Entry 4YUS (X-ray diffraction, 1.80 A resolution); this record covers chain A.

Chain A:
Protein: Family 3 adenylate cyclase
Organism: Oscillatoria acuminata PCC 6304
Notes: EC 4.6.1.1
UniProt: K9TLZ5 (K9TLZ5_9CYAN); residues 1-366 here = UniProt positions 1-366
Amino-acid sequence (382 residues; numbered -15 to 366; the number before each row is that of its first residue; numbers below 1 keep their minus sign (Met-15 is residue -15)):
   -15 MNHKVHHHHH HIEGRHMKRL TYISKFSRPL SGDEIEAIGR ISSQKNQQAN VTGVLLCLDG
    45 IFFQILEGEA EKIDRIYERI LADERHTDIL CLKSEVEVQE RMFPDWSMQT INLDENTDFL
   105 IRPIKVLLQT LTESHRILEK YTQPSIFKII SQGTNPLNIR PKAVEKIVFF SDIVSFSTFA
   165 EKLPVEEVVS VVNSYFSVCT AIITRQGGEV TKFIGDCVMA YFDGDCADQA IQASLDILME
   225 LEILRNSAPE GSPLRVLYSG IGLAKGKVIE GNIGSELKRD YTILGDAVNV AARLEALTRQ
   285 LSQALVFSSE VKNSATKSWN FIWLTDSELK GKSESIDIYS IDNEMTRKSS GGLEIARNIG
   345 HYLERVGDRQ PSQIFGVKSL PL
Unresolved in the structure: -15 to 0, 351-366
Construct notes: expression tag (-15 to 0)
Ligand contacts: FMN (flavin mononucleotide): Tyr6, Ile22, Ser26, Lys29, Asn30, Leu39, Phe46, Gln48, Leu50, Ile60, Arg63, Ile64, Asp67, Arg69, His70, Met92
What the authors report for this chain:
  - binding site for flavin mononucleotide: Tyr6, Gln48
  - conformationally variable residues (side-chain flip): Asn30, His70, Trp90
  - catalytic residues: Asp200 (by similarity / conservation)
  - mutagenesis - F197S, D200N: abolished catalytic activity
  - mutagenesis - L111A, L115A: decreased expression
  - mutagenesis - L111A/L115A: abolished catalytic activity on light exposure

Summary:
Bound to chain A: flavin mononucleotide. From the paper: the catalytic residue Asp200; F197S and D200N abolish
catalytic activity; 5 substitutions were tested in all.
Chain A is Family 3 adenylate cyclase (Oscillatoria acuminata PCC 6304); the structure, Crystal structure of
photoactivated adenylyl cyclase of a cyanobacteriaOscillatoria acuminata in hexagonal form, was determined by
X-ray diffraction together with 4YUT from the same study.
